3I4M - chains A and P of the 15 polymer chains in the assembly; structure by X-ray diffraction, 3.70 A resolution.

[Chain A]
Protein: DNA-directed RNA polymerase II subunit RPB1
Organism: Saccharomyces cerevisiae
Notes: EC 2.7.7.6
UniProt: P04050 (RPB1_YEAST); residues 1-1733 here = UniProt positions 1-1733
Amino-acid sequence (1733 residues; each row starts with the number of its first residue):
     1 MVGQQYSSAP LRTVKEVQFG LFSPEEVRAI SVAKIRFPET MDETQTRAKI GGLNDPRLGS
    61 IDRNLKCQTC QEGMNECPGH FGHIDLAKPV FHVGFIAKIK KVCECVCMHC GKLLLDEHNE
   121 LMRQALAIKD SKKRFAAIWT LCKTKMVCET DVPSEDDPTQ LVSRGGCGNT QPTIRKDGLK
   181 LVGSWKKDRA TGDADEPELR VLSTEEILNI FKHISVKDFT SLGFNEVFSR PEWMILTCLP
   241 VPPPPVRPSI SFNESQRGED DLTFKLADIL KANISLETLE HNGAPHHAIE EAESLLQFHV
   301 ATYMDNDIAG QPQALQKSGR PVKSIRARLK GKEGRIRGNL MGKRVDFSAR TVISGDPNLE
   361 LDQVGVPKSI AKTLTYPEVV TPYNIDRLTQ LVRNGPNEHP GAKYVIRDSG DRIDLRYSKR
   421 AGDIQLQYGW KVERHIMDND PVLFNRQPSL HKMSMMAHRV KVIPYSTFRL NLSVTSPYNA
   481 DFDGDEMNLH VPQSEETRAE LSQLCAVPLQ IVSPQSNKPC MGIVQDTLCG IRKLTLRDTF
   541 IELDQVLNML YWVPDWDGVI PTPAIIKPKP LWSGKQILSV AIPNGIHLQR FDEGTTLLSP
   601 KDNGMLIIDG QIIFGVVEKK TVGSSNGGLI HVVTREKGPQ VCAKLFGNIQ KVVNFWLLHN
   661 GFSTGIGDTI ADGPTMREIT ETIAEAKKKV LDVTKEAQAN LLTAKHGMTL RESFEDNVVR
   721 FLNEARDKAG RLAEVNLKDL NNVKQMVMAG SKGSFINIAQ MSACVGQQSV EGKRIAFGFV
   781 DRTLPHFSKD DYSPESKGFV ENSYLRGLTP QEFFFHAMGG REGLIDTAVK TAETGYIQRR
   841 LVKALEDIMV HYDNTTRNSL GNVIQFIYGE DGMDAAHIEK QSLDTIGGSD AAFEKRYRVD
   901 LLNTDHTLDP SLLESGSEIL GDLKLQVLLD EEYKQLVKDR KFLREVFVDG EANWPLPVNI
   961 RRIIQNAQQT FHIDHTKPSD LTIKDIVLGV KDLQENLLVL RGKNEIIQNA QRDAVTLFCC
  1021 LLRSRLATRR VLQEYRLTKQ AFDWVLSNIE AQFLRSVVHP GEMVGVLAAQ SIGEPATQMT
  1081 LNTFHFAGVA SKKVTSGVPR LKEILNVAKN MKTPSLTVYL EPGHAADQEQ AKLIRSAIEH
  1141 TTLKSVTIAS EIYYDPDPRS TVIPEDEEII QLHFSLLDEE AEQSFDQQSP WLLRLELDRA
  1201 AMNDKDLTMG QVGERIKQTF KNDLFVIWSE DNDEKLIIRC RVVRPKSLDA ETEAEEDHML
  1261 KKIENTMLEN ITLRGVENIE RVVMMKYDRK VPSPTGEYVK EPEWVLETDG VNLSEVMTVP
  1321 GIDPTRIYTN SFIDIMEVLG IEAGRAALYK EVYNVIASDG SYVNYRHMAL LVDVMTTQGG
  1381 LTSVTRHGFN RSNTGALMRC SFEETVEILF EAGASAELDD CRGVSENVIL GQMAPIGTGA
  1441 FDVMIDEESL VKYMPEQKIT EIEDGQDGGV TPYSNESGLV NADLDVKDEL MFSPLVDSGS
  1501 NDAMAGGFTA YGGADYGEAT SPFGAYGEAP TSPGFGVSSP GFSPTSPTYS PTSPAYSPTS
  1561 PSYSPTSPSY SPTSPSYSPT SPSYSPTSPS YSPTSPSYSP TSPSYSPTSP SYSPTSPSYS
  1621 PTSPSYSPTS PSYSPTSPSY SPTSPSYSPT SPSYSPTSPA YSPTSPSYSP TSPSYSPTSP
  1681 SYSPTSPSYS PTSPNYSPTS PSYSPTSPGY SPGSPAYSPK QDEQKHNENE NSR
Disordered / not traced: 1, 1082-1092, 1180-1186, 1247-1253, 1456-1733
Swiss-Prot annotation at these positions:
  - region: Pro248 to Asp260 (Lid loop), Asn306 to Lys323 (Rudder loop), Pro810 to Glu822 (Bridging helix)
  - binding site (Zn(2+)): Cys67, Cys70, Cys77, His80, Cys107, Cys110, Cys148, Cys167
  - binding site (Mg(2+)): Asp481, Asp483, Asp485
  - modified residue: Thr1471 (Phosphothreonine)
  - cross-link (Glycyl lysine isopeptide (Lys-Gly)): Lys695 (interchain with G-Cter in ubiquitin), Lys1246 (interchain with G-Cter in ubiquitin), Lys1350 (interchain with G-Cter in ubiquitin)
Ion coordination: Zn2+ site 1: Cys67, Cys70, Cys77, His80; Zn2+ site 2: Cys107, Cys110, Cys148, Cys167; Mg2+: Asp481, Asp483, Asp485 (shared with C10(P), U11(P) of chain P)

[Chain P]
Molecule: 16-nt RNA strand
Sequence (16 nucleotides; each row starts with the number of its first residue; numbers below 1 keep their minus sign (U-4 is residue -4)):
    -4 UGCAUCUUCC AGGCCU
Disordered / not traced: -4 to 1
Ion coordination: Mg2+: C10, U11 (shared with Asp481(A), Asp483(A), Asp485(A) of chain A)

[How chain A and chain P interact]
Pairs across the interface (11):
  Ile250(A) - U2(P)  sugar contact
  Phe252(A) - U2(P)  base contact
  Arg320(A) - U3(P)  hydrogen bond to the sugar
  Arg320(A) - C4(P)  hydrogen bond to the sugar
  Lys323(A) - U3(P)  sugar contact
  Lys323(A) - C4(P)  sugar contact
  Arg446(A) - U11(P)  salt bridge to the phosphate
  Asp481(A) - U11(P)  phosphate contact
  Asp483(A) - U11(P)  sugar contact
  Asp485(A) - C10(P)  hydrogen bond to the sugar
  Asp485(A) - U11(P)  phosphate contact

[Summary]
The interface between chain A and chain P involves 8 residues on one side and 5 on the other; the contacts
include 3 hydrogen bonds and 1 salt bridge. Polar pairs include Arg320(A)-U3(P), Arg320(A)-C4(P) and
Asp485(A)-C10(P).
Chain A is DNA-directed RNA polymerase II subunit RPB1 (Saccharomyces cerevisiae) and chain P is a 16-nt RNA
strand; the structure, 8-oxoguanine containing RNA polymerase II elongation complex D, was determined by X-ray
diffraction, deposited together with 3I4N.
